PDB entry 1RQ3 | X-ray diffraction, 1.91 A resolution | chains A and B of the 4 polymer chains in the assembly

[Chain A]
Molecule: Hemoglobin alpha chain
Organism: Homo sapiens
UniProtKB: P69905 (HBA_HUMAN); residue numbers follow UniProt; this construct covers 1-141
Chain sequence (141 residues; row label = number of the first residue in the row):
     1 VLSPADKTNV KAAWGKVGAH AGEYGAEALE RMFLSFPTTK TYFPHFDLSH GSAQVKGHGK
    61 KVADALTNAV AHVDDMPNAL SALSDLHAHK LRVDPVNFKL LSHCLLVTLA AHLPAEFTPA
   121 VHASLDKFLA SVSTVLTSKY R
Bound ions: heme Fe near His87 (its only coordinating residue here)
Small-molecule neighbours: heme (HEM): Met32, Thr39, Tyr42, Phe43, His45, Phe46, His58, Lys61, Val62, Ala65, Leu66, Leu83, His87, Leu91, Val93, Asn97, Phe98, Leu101, Leu105, Val132, Leu136
Curated features (UniProtKB/Swiss-Prot):
  - site: Lys61 (Not glycated)
  - natural variant: Asp6 (A6D: In J-Toronto; this construct carries the variant), Ala13 (A13D: In J-Paris 1/J-Aljezur), Glu27 (A27E: In Shenyang; this construct carries the variant), Lys61 (K61N: In Zambia; deletion: In Clinic), Asp64 (A64D: In Pontoise; this construct carries the variant), Asp75 (D75A: In Lille; D75G: In Chapel Hill; D75N: In G-Pest), Ala111 (A111D: In Petah Tikva)

[Chain B]
Molecule: Hemoglobin beta chain
Organism: Homo sapiens
UniProtKB: P68871 (HBB_HUMAN); numbering as in UniProt (aligned over 1-146)
Chain sequence (146 residues; row label = number of the first residue in the row):
     1 VHLTPEEKSA VTALWGKVNV DEVGGEALGR LLVVYPWTQR FFESFGDLST PDAVMGNPKV
    61 KAHGKKVLGA FSDGLAHLDN LKGTFATLSE LHCDKLHVDP ENFRLLGNVL VCVLAHHFGK
   121 EFTPPVQAAY QKVVAGVANA LAHKYH
Bound ions: heme Fe near His92 (its only coordinating residue here)
Small-molecule neighbours: heme (HEM): Leu31, Thr38, Phe41, Phe42, His63, Lys66, Val67, Ala70, Phe71, Phe85, Leu88, Leu91, His92, Leu96, Val98, Asn102, Phe103, Leu106, Val137, Leu141
Curated features (UniProtKB/Swiss-Prot):
  - natural variant: Leu3 (H3L: In Graz; this construct carries the variant), Glu7 (E7A: In G-Makassar; E7K: In Hb C; E7Q: In Machida; E7V: In SKCA), Lys8 (E8K: In G-Siriraj; this construct carries the variant), Val11 (A11V: In Iraq-Halabja; this construct carries the variant), Gly16 (W16G: In Randwick; this construct carries the variant), Val23 (E23V: In D-Granada; this construct carries the variant), Gly24 (V24G: In Miyashiro; this construct carries the variant), Gly25 (G25D: In Moscva; G25R: In Riverdale-Bronx; G25V: In Savannah), Leu32 (L32P: In Yokohama), Val33 (L33V: In Muscat; this construct carries the variant), Arg40 (Q40R: In Tianshui; this construct carries the variant), Phe42 (F42Y: In Mequon; deletion: In Bruxelles), 11 further natural variant entries in UniProt

[Interface between chain A and chain B]
Residue-residue contacts (37):
  Glu30(A) - Pro124(B)
  Arg31(A) - Phe122(B)  hydrogen bond (side chain-backbone)
  Arg31(A) - Thr123(B)
  Arg31(A) - Pro124(B)
  Arg31(A) - Gln127(B)  hydrogen bond
  Leu34(A) - Pro124(B)  hydrophobic
  Leu34(A) - Pro125(B)
  Leu34(A) - Ala128(B)
  Ser35(A) - Gln127(B)
  Ser35(A) - Ala128(B)  hydrogen bond (side chain-backbone)
  Ser35(A) - Gln131(B)
  Phe36(A) - Gln131(B)
  His103(A) - Asn108(B)
  His103(A) - Val111(B)
  His103(A) - Gln131(B)  hydrogen bond
  Cys104(A) - Gln127(B)
  Val107(A) - Val111(B)  hydrophobic
  Val107(A) - Ala115(B)
  Val107(A) - Gln127(B)
  Ala110(A) - Cys112(B)
  Ala110(A) - Ala115(B)
  Ala110(A) - His116(B)
  Ala111(A) - Ala115(B)
  Ala111(A) - Gly119(B)
  Pro114(A) - His116(B)  hydrogen bond (backbone-side chain)
  Phe117(A) - Arg30(B)  hydrogen bond (backbone-side chain)
  Phe117(A) - His116(B)
  Thr118(A) - Arg30(B)  hydrogen bond (backbone-side chain)
  Pro119(A) - Glu26(B)
  Pro119(A) - Arg30(B)
  Pro119(A) - Met55(B)  hydrophobic
  His122(A) - Arg30(B)  hydrogen bond
  His122(A) - Val34(B)
  His122(A) - Cys112(B)
  Ala123(A) - Val34(B)  hydrophobic
  Asp126(A) - Val34(B)
  Asp126(A) - Tyr35(B)  hydrogen bond
Other interface residues (no listed pair), chain A (20 interface residues in all): Leu106, Leu113, Ala120
Other interface residues (no listed pair), chain B (21 interface residues in all): Val33, Pro51, Lys120

[In short]
Chain A and chain B form an interface of 20 and 21 residues respectively; the contacts include 9 hydrogen
bonds. Polar pairs include Arg31(A)-Phe122(B), Arg31(A)-Gln127(B) and Ser35(A)-Ala128(B). Chain A binds heme.
Bound to chain B: heme.
Chain A is Hemoglobin alpha chain and chain B is Hemoglobin beta chain, both from Homo sapiens; the structure,
Crystallographic Analysis of the Interaction of Nitric Oxide with Quaternary-T Human Deoxyhemoglobin,
Deoxyhemoglobin, was determined by X-ray diffraction (same publication as 1RQA, 1RPS and 1RQ4).
